5N65 - chain A; structure by X-ray diffraction, 2.00 A resolution.

[Chain A]
Molecule: Mitogen-activated protein kinase 14
Organism: Homo sapiens
Notes: EC 2.7.11.24
Reference sequence: Q16539 (MK14_HUMAN); residues 1-360 here = UniProt positions 1-360
Sequence (360 residues; row label = number of the first residue in the row):
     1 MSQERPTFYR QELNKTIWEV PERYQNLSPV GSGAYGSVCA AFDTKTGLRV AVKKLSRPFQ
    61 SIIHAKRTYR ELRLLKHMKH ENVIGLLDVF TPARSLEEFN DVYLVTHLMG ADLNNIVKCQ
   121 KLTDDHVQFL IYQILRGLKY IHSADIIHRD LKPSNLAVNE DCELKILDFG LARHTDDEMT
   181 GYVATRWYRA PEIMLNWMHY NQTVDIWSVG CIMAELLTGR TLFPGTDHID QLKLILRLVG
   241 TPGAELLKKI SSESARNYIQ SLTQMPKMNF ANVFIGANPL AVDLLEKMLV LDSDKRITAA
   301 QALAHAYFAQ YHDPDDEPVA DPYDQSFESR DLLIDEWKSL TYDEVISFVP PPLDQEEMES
Unresolved in the structure: 1-4, 169-183, 353-360
Curated features (UniProtKB/Swiss-Prot):
  - motif: Thr180 to Tyr182 (TXY)
  - active site: Asp168 (Proton acceptor)
  - binding site (ATP): Val30 to Val38, Lys53
  - modified residue: Ser2 (N-acetylserine), Thr16 (Phosphothreonine), Lys53 (N6-acetyllysine), Lys152 (N6-acetyllysine), Thr180 (Phosphothreonine), Tyr182 (Phosphotyrosine), Thr263 (Phosphothreonine), Tyr323 (Phosphotyrosine)
  - natural variant: Ala51 (A51V: In a gastric adenocarcinoma sample), Pro322 (P322R: In a lung adenocarcinoma sample)
  - mutagenesis: Ala34 (A34V: Lowered kinase activity), Lys53 (K53R: Loss of kinase activity), Lys54 (K54R: Impairs MAP2K6/MKK6-dependent autophosphorylation), Tyr69 (Y69H: Lowered kinase activity), Asp168 (D168A: Loss of kinase activity), Thr175 (T175A: No effect on either the kinase activity or tyrosine phosphorylation), Asp176 (D176A: Emulation of the active state. Increase in activity; when associated with S-327 or L-327), Asp177 (D177A: Loss of kinase activity), Thr180 (T180E: Loss of kinase activity), Tyr182 (Y182F: Loss of kinase activity), Ala320 (A320T: Lowered kinase activity), Phe327 (F327L: Emulation of the active state. Increase in activity; when associated with A-176; F327S: Emulation of the active state. Increase in activity; when associated with A-176), 1 further mutagenesis entry in UniProt
Residues lining bound ligands:
  - 8OT (2-phenyl-N4-(2-thiophen-2-ylethyl)quinazoline-4,7-diamine), molecule 1: Val30, Val38, Ala51, Lys53, Leu75, Ile84, Leu104, Thr106, His107, Leu108, Met109, Ser154, Asn155, Leu167, Asp168
  - 8OT, molecule 2: Pro191, Glu192, Leu195, Trp197, Leu232, Leu236, Pro242, Leu246, Lys249, Ile250, Ser251, Ser252, Ala255, Ile259, Leu291, Asp292, Ser293, Asp294
What the authors report for this chain:
  - binding site for 8OT: Trp197, Asp294

[Overview]
Chain A binds compound 8OT. UniProt lists active-site residue Asp168, 10 ATP-binding residues and 13
mutagenesis sites. From the paper: a binding site for 8OT at Trp197 and Asp294.
Chain A is Mitogen-activated protein kinase 14 (Homo sapiens); the structure, Crystal Structure of p38alpha in
Complex with Lipid Pocket Ligand 9h, was determined by X-ray diffraction together with 5N63, 5N64, 5N66, 5N67
and 5N68 from the same study.
